9FAQ - chains C and D of the 8 polymer chains in the assembly; structure by electron microscopy, 2.90 A resolution.

== Chain C ==
Name: Isoform 2 of Gamma-aminobutyric acid receptor subunit gamma-2
From: Homo sapiens
Reference sequence: P18507 (GBRG2_HUMAN); residues 27-428 here correspond to UniProt positions 66-467 (UniProt number = residue number + 39)
Chain sequence (403 residues; row label = number of the first residue in the row):
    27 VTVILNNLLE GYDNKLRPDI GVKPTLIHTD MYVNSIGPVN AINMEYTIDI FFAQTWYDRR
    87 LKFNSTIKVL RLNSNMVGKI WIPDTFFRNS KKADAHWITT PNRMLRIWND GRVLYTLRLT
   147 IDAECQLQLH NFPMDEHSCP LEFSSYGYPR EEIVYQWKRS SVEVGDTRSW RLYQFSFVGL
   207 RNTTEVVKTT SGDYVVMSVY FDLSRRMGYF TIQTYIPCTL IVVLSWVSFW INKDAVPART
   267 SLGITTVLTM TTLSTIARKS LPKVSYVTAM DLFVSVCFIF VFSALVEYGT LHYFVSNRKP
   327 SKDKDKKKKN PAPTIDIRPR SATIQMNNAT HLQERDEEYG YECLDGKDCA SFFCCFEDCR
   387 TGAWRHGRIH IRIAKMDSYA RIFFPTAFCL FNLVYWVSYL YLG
Disordered / not traced: 324-368, 386-395
Differences from the reference sequence: expression tag (429)
Modified / non-standard residues: C380 (S-palmitoyl-L-cysteine; P1L); C381 (S-palmitoyl-L-cysteine; P1L); C385 (S-palmitoyl-L-cysteine; P1L)
UniProt features mapped onto this chain:
  - glycosylation (N-linked (GlcNAc...) asparagine): N90, N208
Cystine bridges: C151-C165
Covalently attached groups: N-acetylglucosamine (NAG) linked to N208
Residues lining bound ligands:
  - phosphatidylglycerol (PGW; (1R)-2-{[(S)-{[(2S)-2,3-dihydroxypropyl]oxy}(hydroxy)phosphoryl]oxy}-1-[(hexadecanoyloxy)methyl]ethyl (9Z)-octadec-9-enoate): S280, S291, V293, V300, S301, F304, I305
  - 1,2-dilauroyl-sn-glycero-3-phosphate (PX2): V249, W252, W256, S404, R407, I408, P411

== Chain D ==
Name: Gamma-aminobutyric acid receptor subunit alpha-1
From: Homo sapiens
Reference sequence: P14867 (GBRA1_HUMAN); residues 12-416 here correspond to UniProt positions 39-443 (UniProt number = residue number + 27)
Chain sequence (405 residues; row label = number of the first residue in the row):
    12 TTVFTRILDR LLDGYDNRLR PGLGERVTEV KTDIFVTSFG PVSDHDMEYT IDVFFRQSWK
    72 DERLKFKGPM TVLRLNNLMA SKIWTPDTFF HNGKKSVAHN MTMPNKLLRI TEDGTLLYTM
   132 RLTVRAECPM HLEDFPMDAH ACPLKFGSYA YTRAEVVYEW TREPARSVVV AEDGSRLNQY
   192 DLLGQTVDSG IVQSSTGEYV VMTTHFHLKR KIGYFVIQTY LPCIMTVILS QVSFWLNRES
   252 VPARTVFGVT TVLTMTTLSI SARNSLPKVA YATAMDWFIA VCYAFVFSAL IEFATVNYFT
   312 KRGYAWDGKS VVPEKPKKVK DPLIKKNNTY APTATSYTPN LARGDPGLAT IAKSATIEPK
   372 EVKPETKPPE PKKTFNSVSK IDRLSRIAFP LLFGIFNLVY WATYL
Disordered / not traced: 327-382
UniProt features mapped onto this chain:
  - binding site (4-aminobutanoate): R67, T130
  - binding site (3alpha-hydroxy-5alpha-pregnan-11,20-dione): W246
  - glycosylation: N111 (N-linked (GlcNAc...) asparagine)
Cystine bridges: C139-C153
Covalently attached groups: glycan linked to N111
Residues lining bound ligands:
  - phosphatidylglycerol (PGW; (1R)-2-{[(S)-{[(2S)-2,3-dihydroxypropyl]oxy}(hydroxy)phosphoryl]oxy}-1-[(hexadecanoyloxy)methyl]ethyl (9Z)-octadec-9-enoate), molecule 1: R221, K222, I223, G224, V227, I228, L232, I235, I239, P401, F404, N408, W412, L416
  - phosphatidylglycerol (PGW), molecule 2: W288, V292, L403, I406, F407, V410, Y411, T414, Y415
  - PIO ([(2R)-2-octanoyloxy-3-[oxidanyl-[(1R,2R,3S,4R,5R,6S)-2,3,6-tris(oxidanyl)-4,5-diphosphonooxy-cyclohexyl]oxy-phosphoryl]oxy-propyl] octanoate): R249, I302, T306, F310, K312, R313, K326, F386, N387, S388, S390, K391, I392, L395, S396

== Interface between chain C and chain D ==
Contacting residue pairs (92):
  V27(C) - L30(D)  hydrophobic
  T28(C) - D27(D)  hydrogen bond
  T28(C) - R29(D)
  T28(C) - L30(D)
  L31(C) - R29(D)
  L31(C) - L30(D)  hydrophobic
  N32(C) - R29(D)  hydrogen bond
  L35(C) - R29(D)
  F77(C) - F100(D)  hydrophobic
  F77(C) - Y160(D)  hydrophobic
  R97(C) - E166(D)
  L98(C) - A161(D)
  N101(C) - N28(D)  hydrogen bond
  N101(C) - R29(D)
  M102(C) - R29(D)
  I124(C) - T99(D)
  I124(C) - F100(D)
  I124(C) - S107(D)
  I124(C) - A109(D)  hydrophobic
  I124(C) - L133(D)  hydrophobic
  T125(C) - P97(D)
  T125(C) - T99(D)  hydrogen bond (side chain-backbone)
  T126(C) - P97(D)
  T126(C) - D98(D)
  T126(C) - T99(D)
  N128(C) - F100(D)
  N128(C) - Y160(D)
  R129(C) - Y160(D)
  M130(C) - Y160(D)  hydrophobic
  M130(C) - A161(D)  hydrophobic
  M130(C) - T207(D)
  R132(C) - A161(D)  hydrogen bond (side chain-backbone)
  R132(C) - T163(D)
  R132(C) - T207(D)  hydrogen bond (side chain-backbone)
  R132(C) - Y210(D)  hydrogen bond
  T142(C) - Y160(D)
  L143(C) - Y160(D)  hydrogen bond (backbone-side chain)
  R144(C) - F101(D)  hydrogen bond (side chain-backbone)
  R144(C) - H102(D)  hydrogen bond (side chain-backbone)
  R144(C) - G104(D)  hydrogen bond (side chain-backbone)
  R144(C) - Y160(D)  hydrogen bond (backbone-side chain)
  R194(C) - H142(D)  hydrogen bond
  S195(C) - P140(D)
  R197(C) - D57(D)  hydrogen bond (side chain-backbone)
  R197(C) - M58(D)
  R197(C) - K105(D)
  R197(C) - E138(D)  salt bridge
  Y199(C) - H56(D)  hydrogen bond (side chain-backbone)
  Y199(C) - D57(D)  hydrogen bond (side chain-backbone)
  Y199(C) - M58(D)  hydrophobic
  Y199(C) - K279(D)
  Y199(C) - A281(D)  hydrogen bond (backbone-backbone)
  Q200(C) - K279(D)  hydrogen bond (side chain-backbone)
  Q200(C) - A281(D)
  R232(C) - A281(D)
  G234(C) - A281(D)  hydrogen bond (backbone-backbone)
  Y235(C) - R274(D)
  Y235(C) - V280(D)
  Y235(C) - A281(D)  hydrogen bond (backbone-backbone)
  I238(C) - D287(D)
  I238(C) - W288(D)  hydrophobic
  I238(C) - A291(D)  hydrophobic
  Q239(C) - S270(D)  hydrogen bond
  Q239(C) - R274(D)
  P243(C) - Y294(D)
  L246(C) - Y294(D)  hydrophobic
  L246(C) - F298(D)
  I247(C) - V263(D)  hydrophobic
  I247(C) - Y294(D)
  V249(C) - F298(D)  hydrophobic
  L250(C) - V263(D)  hydrophobic
  L250(C) - F298(D)  hydrophobic
  L250(C) - L301(D)  hydrophobic
  V253(C) - I302(D)  hydrophobic
  V253(C) - A305(D)  hydrophobic
  W256(C) - Y309(D)
  I257(C) - N308(D)
  N258(C) - N308(D)
  A264(C) - V252(D)  hydrophobic
  A264(C) - P253(D)  hydrophobic
  A264(C) - T256(D)
  L268(C) - T256(D)
  L268(C) - V260(D)  hydrophobic
  T271(C) - V260(D)
  L274(C) - L264(D)  hydrophobic
  T275(C) - L264(D)
  T275(C) - T267(D)
  T278(C) - L264(D)
  T278(C) - I271(D)
  L279(C) - T267(D)
  I282(C) - I271(D)  hydrophobic
  K285(C) - R274(D)
Other interface residues (no listed pair), chain C (55 interface residues in all): N99, H122, E189, W196, M233, A261, T272
Other interface residues (no listed pair), chain D (61 interface residues in all): L34, D55, F66, N103, V108, M131, Y162, S206, Y282, A283, F304

== In short ==
55 residues of chain C and 61 residues of chain D are in contact, with 21 hydrogen bonds and 1 salt bridge.
Among the polar pairs are R197(C)-E138(D), T28(C)-D27(D) and N32(C)-R29(D). Ligands of chain C:
phosphatidylglycerol and 1,2-dilauroyl-sn-glycero-3-phosphate. Chain D binds compound PIO and
phosphatidylglycerol.
Here chain C is Isoform 2 of Gamma-aminobutyric acid receptor subunit gamma-2 and chain D is
Gamma-aminobutyric acid receptor subunit alpha-1, both from Homo sapiens. Entry 9FAQ (CryoEM structure of
human full-length alpha1beta3gamma2 GABA(A)R in complex with GARLH4, the TMD of Neuroligin2 and ...) was
determined by electron microscopy.
